PDB entry 7TF6 | electron microscopy, 2.15 A resolution | chains D and O of the 24 polymer chains in the assembly

Chain D:
Name: Peptide from Glutamine synthetase repressor
Reference sequence: Q53687 (Q53687_STAAU); residues 1-11 here correspond to UniProt positions 111-121 (UniProt number = residue number + 110)
Sequence (11 residues; row label = number of the first residue in the row):
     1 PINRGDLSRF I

Chain O:
Name: Glutamine synthetase
Source organism: Staphylococcus aureus
Notes: EC 6.3.1.2
Reference sequence: E3VXC2 (E3VXC2_STAAU); residue numbers follow UniProt; this construct covers 1-446
Sequence (449 residues; each row starts with the number of its first residue; numbers below 1 keep their minus sign (Gly-2 is residue -2)):
    -2 GSHMPKRTFT KEDIRKFAEE ENVRYLRLQF TDILGTIKNV EVPVSQLEKV LDNEMMFDGS
    58 SIEGFVRIEE SDMYLHPDLD TWVIFPWTAG QGKVARLICD VYKTDGTPFE GDPRANLKRV
   118 LKEMEDLGFT DFNLGPEPEF FLFKLDEKGE PTLELNDDGG YFDLAPTDLG ENCRRDIVLE
   178 LEDMGFDIEA SHHEVAPGQH EIDFKYADAV TACDNIQTFK LVVKTIARKH NLHATFMPKP
   238 LFGVNGSGMH FNVSLFKGKE NAFFDPNTEM GLTETAYQFT AGVLKNARGF TAVCNPLVNS
   298 YKRLVPGYEA PCYIAWSGKN RSPLIRVPSS RGLSTRIEVR SVDPAANPYM ALAAILEAGL
   358 DGIKNKLKVP EPVNQNIYEM NREEREAVGI QDLPSTLYTA LKAMRENEVI KKALGNHIYN
   418 QFINSKSIEW DYYRTQVSEW ERDQYMKQY
Disordered / not traced: -2 to 4, 85-88
Differences from the reference sequence: expression tag (-2 to 0)
Bound ions: Mg2+ site 1: Glu134, Glu335; Mg2+ site 2: Glu136, Glu198 (together with glutamine)
Residues lining bound ligands: glutamine (GLN): Glu136, Tyr158, Glu191, Gln196, Glu198, Asn242, Gly243, Ser244, Gly245, His247, Arg300, Tyr305, Glu306, Ala307, Arg337

How chain D and chain O interact:
Residue-residue contacts (13):
  Ile2(D) with Ile65(O), hydrophobic
  Asn3(D) with Phe62(O), hydrogen bond (side chain-backbone); Val63(O); Arg64(O); Ile65(O)
  Asp6(D) with Phe62(O); Arg64(O), salt bridge
  Leu7(D) with Phe62(O); Tyr429(O)
  Arg9(D) with Phe62(O)
  Phe10(D) with Phe62(O), hydrophobic; Tyr429(O), hydrophobic
  Ile11(D) with Tyr429(O)
Interface residues without a listed pair, chain O (7 interface residues in all): Ile425, Glu426

Summary:
Chain D and chain O each contribute 7 residues to their interface; the contacts include 1 hydrogen bond and 1
salt bridge. Among the polar pairs are Asp6(D)-Arg64(O) and Asn3(D)-Phe62(O). Chain O binds glutamine. The
Mg2+ site 1 is built by Glu134(O) and Glu335(O).
Chain D is Peptide from Glutamine synthetase repressor and chain O is Glutamine synthetase (Staphylococcus
aureus); the structure, S. aureus GS(12)-Q-GlnR peptide, was determined by electron microscopy (same
publication as 7TEA, 7TEC, 7TF9, 7TFA, 7TFB and 7TFC).
